PDB entry 5LG3 | X-ray diffraction, 3.57 A resolution | chains B and I of the 10 polymer chains in the assembly

[Chain B (and I)]
Molecule: Gamma-aminobutyric-acid receptor subunit beta-1
Source organism: Dickeya dadantii (strain 3937)
Notes: chain I of this document is another copy of the same molecule, construct and numbering; everything in this record applies to it too
Reference sequence: E0SJQ4 (E0SJQ4_DICD3); residues 11-317 here correspond to UniProt positions 32-338 (UniProt number = residue number + 21)
Amino-acid sequence (307 residues; numbered 11 to 317; the number before each row is that of its first residue):
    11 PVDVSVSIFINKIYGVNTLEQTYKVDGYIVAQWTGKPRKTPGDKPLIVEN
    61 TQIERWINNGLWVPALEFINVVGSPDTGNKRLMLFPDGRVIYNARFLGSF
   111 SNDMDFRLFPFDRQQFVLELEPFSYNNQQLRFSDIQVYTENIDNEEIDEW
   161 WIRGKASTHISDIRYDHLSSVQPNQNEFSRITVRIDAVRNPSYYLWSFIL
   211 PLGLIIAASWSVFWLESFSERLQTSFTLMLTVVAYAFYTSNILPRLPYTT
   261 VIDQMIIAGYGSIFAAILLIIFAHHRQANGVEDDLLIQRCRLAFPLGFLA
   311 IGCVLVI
Ligand contacts: Chlorpromazine (Z80; 3-(2-chloro-10H-phenothiazin-10-yl)-N,N-dimethylpropan-1-amine): Ile20, Asn21, Lys22, Ile23, Phe126, Val147, Tyr148, Thr149, Glu150, Asn151, Asn154, Glu155, Asp158, Trp160, Ile162, Ala197
What the authors report for this chain:
  - binding site for Chlorpromazine: Ile20, Asn21, Ile23, Phe126, Val147, Thr149, Glu150, Glu155, Asp158, Trp160, Ile162
  - mutagenesis - I20C, E150C (34.0% +/- 10.0), D158C (52.0% +/- 6.9), W160C (55.0% +/- 6.2): decreased signaling
  - mutagenesis - F126C, T149C: increased signaling
  - mutagenesis - W160C: decreased expression
  - mutagenesis - I162C: decreased signaling in response to MTS-PZ
  - mutagenesis - T149C, E155C: unchanged signaling in response to MTS-PZ

[How chain B and chain I interact]
Contacting residue pairs (14; chain B residue first):
  Arg141(B) with His169(I), hydrogen bond (backbone-side chain)
  Lys165(B) with Arg163(I); Gly164(I)
  Ala166(B) with Gly164(I)
  Ser167(B) with Lys165(I); Ala166(I)
  Thr168(B) with Ser167(I); Thr168(I), hydrogen bond (backbone-backbone)
  His169(B) with Ser143(I); Thr168(I); His169(I)
  Ile170(B) with His169(I)
  Ser171(B) with His169(I)
  Glu187(B) with Gln139(I), hydrogen bond
Other interface residues (no listed pair), chain B (13 interface residues in all): Leu140, Arg163, Asp172, Arg174
Other interface residues (no listed pair), chain I (11 interface residues in all): Asn151, Ile170

[In short]
Chain B and chain I form an interface of 13 and 11 residues respectively; the contacts include 3 hydrogen
bonds. Polar pairs include Arg141(B)-His169(I), Glu187(B)-Gln139(I) and Thr168(B)-Thr168(I). The paper reports
a binding site for Chlorpromazine at Ile20(B), Asn21(B) and Ile23(B) among others; I20C, E150C and D158C of
chain B, among others, reduce signaling; 8 substitutions were tested in all.
Both chains are Gamma-aminobutyric-acid receptor subunit beta-1 (Dickeya dadantii (strain 3937)). Entry 5LG3
(X-ray structure of a pentameric ligand gated ion channel from Erwinia chrysanthemi (ELIC) in complex with
...) was determined by X-ray diffraction together with 5LID from the same study.
